5IWK - chain A; structure by X-ray diffraction, 3.25 A resolution.

# Chain A
Name: Transient receptor potential cation channel subfamily V member 6
From: Rattus norvegicus
Reference sequence: Q9R186 (TRPV6_RAT); residues 1-669 here correspond to UniProt positions 41-709 (UniProt number = residue number + 40)
Amino-acid sequence (672 residues; each row starts with the number of its first residue):
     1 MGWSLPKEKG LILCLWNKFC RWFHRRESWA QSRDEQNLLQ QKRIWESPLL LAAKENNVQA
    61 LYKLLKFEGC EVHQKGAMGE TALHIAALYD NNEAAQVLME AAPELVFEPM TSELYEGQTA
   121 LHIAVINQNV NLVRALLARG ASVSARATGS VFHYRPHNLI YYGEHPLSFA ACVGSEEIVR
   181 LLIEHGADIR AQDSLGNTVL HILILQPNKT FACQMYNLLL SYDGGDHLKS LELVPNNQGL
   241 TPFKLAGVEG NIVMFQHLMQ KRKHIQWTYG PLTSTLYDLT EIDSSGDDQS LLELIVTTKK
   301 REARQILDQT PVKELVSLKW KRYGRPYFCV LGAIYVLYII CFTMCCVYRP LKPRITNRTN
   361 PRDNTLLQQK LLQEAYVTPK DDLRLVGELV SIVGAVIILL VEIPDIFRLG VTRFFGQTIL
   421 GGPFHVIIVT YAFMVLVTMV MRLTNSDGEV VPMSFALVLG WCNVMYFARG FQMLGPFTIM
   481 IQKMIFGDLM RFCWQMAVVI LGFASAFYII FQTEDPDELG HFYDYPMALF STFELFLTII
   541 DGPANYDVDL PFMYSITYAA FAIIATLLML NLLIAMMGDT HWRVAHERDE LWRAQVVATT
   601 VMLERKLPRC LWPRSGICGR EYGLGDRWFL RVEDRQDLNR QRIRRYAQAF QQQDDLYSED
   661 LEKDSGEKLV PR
Unresolved in the structure: 1-26, 409-416, 471-479, 638-672
Differences from the reference sequence: engineered mutation Tyr62 (Ile102 in Q9R186), Asn92 (Leu132 in Q9R186), Gln96 (Met136 in Q9R186), Gln495 (Leu535 in Q9R186); expression tag (670-672)
Ion coordination: Ca2+ near Asp541 (its only coordinating residue here)
Ligand contacts: D-desthiobiotin (DTB; 6-(5-methyl-2-oxo-imidazolidin-4-yl)-hexanoic acid): Arg33, Gln40, Leu88, Met110, Tyr115, Gln118, Val151, Phe152, Asn158, Leu159, Ile160, Trp267, Tyr269, Leu272, Glu633
UniProt features mapped onto this chain:
  - region: Glu93 to Ala95, Val97 to Pro103 (Interaction with calmodulin), Val597 to Val601 (Interaction with S100A10), Ala649 to Glu667 (Interaction with calmodulin)
  - motif: Ile540 to Ala544 (Selectivity filter)
  - binding site (Ca(2+)): Asp541
  - modified residue (Phosphotyrosine): Tyr161, Tyr162
  - glycosylation: Asn357 (N-linked (GlcNAc...) asparagine)
Reported in the primary citation:
  - post-translational modification sites: Asn357 (citing earlier work)
  - self-association interface (contacts with another copy of this molecule); pairs are residue here / residue on that copy: Asp34-Arg631 (salt bridge)
  - Ca2+ coordination: Asp541
  - specificity-determining residues: Asp541 (citing earlier work)
  - mutagenesis - L495Q: increased expression

# Summary
Bound to chain A: D-desthiobiotin. Curated annotation (UniProt) lists Ca2+-binding residue Asp541. The paper
reports that L495Q increases expression; Ca2+ coordination by Asp541.
Chain A is Transient receptor potential cation channel subfamily V member 6 (Rattus norvegicus); the
structure, Structure of Transient Receptor Potential (TRP) channel TRPV6, was determined by X-ray diffraction
(same publication as 5IWP, 5IWR and 5IWT).
